9BDH - chains H and L of the 3 polymer chains in the assembly; structure by X-ray diffraction, 3.00 A resolution.

== Chain H ==
Protein: Fab 45.1 Heavy Chain
Source organism: Mus musculus
Notes: antibody fragment or engineered binder
Sequence (225 residues; each row starts with the number of its first residue):
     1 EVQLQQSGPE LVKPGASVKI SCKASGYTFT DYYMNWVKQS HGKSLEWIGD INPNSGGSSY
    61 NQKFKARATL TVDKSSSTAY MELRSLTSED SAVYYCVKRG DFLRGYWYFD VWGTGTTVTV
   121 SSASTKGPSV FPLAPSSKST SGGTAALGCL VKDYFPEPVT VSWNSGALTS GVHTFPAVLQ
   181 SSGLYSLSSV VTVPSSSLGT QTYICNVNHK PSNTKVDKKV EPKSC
Disulfides: Cys-22/Cys-96, Cys-149/Cys-205

== Chain L ==
Protein: Fab 45.1 Light Chain
Source organism: Mus musculus
Notes: antibody fragment or engineered binder
Sequence (218 residues; numbered 3 to 220; the number before each row is that of its first residue):
     3 DIVMTQSPAS LAVSLGQRAT ISCRASKSVS TSGYNYMHWY QQKPGQPPKL LIYLASNLES
    63 GVPVRFSGSG SGTDFTLNIH PVEEEDVATY YCQHSRELPF TFGSGTKLEI KRTVAAPSVF
   123 IFPPSDEQLK SGTASVVCLL NNFYPREAKV QWKVDNALQS GNSQESVTEQ DSKDSTYSLS
   183 STLTLSKADY EKHKVYACEV THQGLSSPVT KSFNRGEC
Disulfides: Cys-25/Cys-94, Cys-140/Cys-200

== How chain H and chain L interact ==
Pairs across the interface (75; chain H residue first):
  Val-37(H) / Phe-104(L)  hydrophobic
  Gln-39(H) / Gln-44(L)  hydrogen bond
  Gln-39(H) / Tyr-93(L)
  Lys-43(H) / Tyr-93(L)  hydrogen bond (backbone-side chain)
  Leu-45(H) / Tyr-93(L)  hydrophobic
  Leu-45(H) / Phe-104(L)
  Trp-47(H) / Leu-100(L)  hydrophobic
  Trp-47(H) / Pro-101(L)  hydrophobic
  Trp-47(H) / Phe-102(L)
  Ser-59(H) / Leu-100(L)
  Asn-61(H) / Pro-101(L)
  Tyr-95(H) / Gln-44(L)
  Tyr-95(H) / Gln-48(L)
  Tyr-95(H) / Pro-49(L)  hydrophobic
  Gly-105(H) / Tyr-38(L)
  Tyr-106(H) / Tyr-36(L)  hydrophobic
  Tyr-106(H) / Tyr-38(L)
  Tyr-106(H) / His-40(L)
  Tyr-106(H) / Leu-56(L)  hydrophobic
  Tyr-106(H) / Ser-97(L)  hydrogen bond (backbone-side chain)
  Trp-107(H) / His-40(L)
  Trp-107(H) / Gln-95(L)
  Trp-107(H) / Ser-97(L)  hydrogen bond (backbone-side chain)
  Trp-107(H) / Phe-102(L)  hydrophobic
  Tyr-108(H) / His-40(L)
  Tyr-108(H) / Tyr-42(L)
  Tyr-108(H) / Leu-52(L)  hydrophobic
  Tyr-108(H) / Tyr-55(L)  hydrophobic
  Tyr-108(H) / Ser-97(L)
  Phe-109(H) / Tyr-42(L)  hydrogen bond (backbone-side chain)
  Phe-109(H) / Leu-52(L)
  Phe-109(H) / Gln-95(L)
  Phe-109(H) / Phe-102(L)  hydrophobic
  Asp-110(H) / Leu-52(L)
  Trp-112(H) / Tyr-42(L)
  Trp-112(H) / Pro-49(L)  hydrophobic
  Trp-112(H) / Pro-50(L)
  Gly-113(H) / Pro-49(L)
  Phe-131(H) / Ser-127(L)
  Phe-131(H) / Gln-130(L)
  Pro-132(H) / Ser-127(L)
  Leu-133(H) / Phe-124(L)  hydrophobic
  Leu-133(H) / Val-139(L)  hydrophobic
  Ala-134(H) / Phe-124(L)
  Ser-137(H) / Cys-220(L)
  Ala-146(H) / Phe-122(L)  hydrophobic
  Ala-146(H) / Phe-124(L)
  Leu-147(H) / Phe-124(L)  hydrophobic
  Leu-150(H) / Ser-137(L)
  Lys-152(H) / Gln-130(L)
  Lys-152(H) / Ser-137(L)
  Lys-152(H) / Thr-186(L)
  His-173(H) / Asn-143(L)
  His-173(H) / Asn-144(L)  hydrogen bond
  His-173(H) / Asp-173(L)
  His-173(H) / Ser-180(L)  hydrogen bond
  Phe-175(H) / Leu-141(L)  hydrophobic
  Phe-175(H) / Ser-168(L)
  Phe-175(H) / Thr-170(L)
  Phe-175(H) / Ser-180(L)
  Phe-175(H) / Leu-181(L)
  Phe-175(H) / Ser-182(L)
  Pro-176(H) / Ser-168(L)  hydrogen bond (backbone-side chain)
  Pro-176(H) / Val-169(L)
  Val-178(H) / Gln-166(L)
  Val-178(H) / Glu-167(L)
  Val-178(H) / Ser-168(L)
  Leu-179(H) / Gln-166(L)  hydrogen bond (backbone-side chain)
  Gln-180(H) / Gln-166(L)
  Val-190(H) / Leu-141(L)  hydrophobic
  Thr-192(H) / Asn-143(L)
  Lys-218(H) / Glu-129(L)
  Lys-223(H) / Pro-126(L)
  Ser-224(H) / Cys-220(L)
  Cys-225(H) / Cys-220(L)  hydrogen bond (side chain-backbone)
Also at the interface, not in a pair above, chain H (45 interface residues in all): Asn-35, Glu-46, Asp-50, Lys-63, Thr-144, Thr-174, Ser-181, Ser-188
Also at the interface, not in a pair above, chain L (45 interface residues in all): Asp-3, Glu-61, Ser-106, Asp-128, Thr-135

== Overview ==
The chain H/chain L interface involves 45 residues from each chain, with 10 hydrogen bonds. Among the polar
pairs are Gln-39(H)/Gln-44(L), Lys-43(H)/Tyr-93(L) and Tyr-106(H)/Ser-97(L).
Here chain H is Fab 45.1 Heavy Chain and chain L is Fab 45.1 Light Chain, both from Mus musculus. Entry 9BDH
(Crystal structure of HIV-1 MPER scaffold in complex with antibody Fab Ab45.1) was determined by X-ray
diffraction together with 9BDI from the same study.
